Entry 7CN2 (electron microscopy, 3.43 A resolution); this record covers chains A and F of the 18 polymer chains in the assembly.

[Chain A (and F)]
Name: Major capsid protein L1
Source organism: Human papillomavirus type 16
Notes: chain F of this document is another copy of the same molecule, construct and numbering; everything in this record applies to it too
UniProt: P03101 (VL1_HPV16); numbering as in UniProt (aligned over 1-505)
Amino-acid sequence (505 residues; each row starts with the number of its first residue):
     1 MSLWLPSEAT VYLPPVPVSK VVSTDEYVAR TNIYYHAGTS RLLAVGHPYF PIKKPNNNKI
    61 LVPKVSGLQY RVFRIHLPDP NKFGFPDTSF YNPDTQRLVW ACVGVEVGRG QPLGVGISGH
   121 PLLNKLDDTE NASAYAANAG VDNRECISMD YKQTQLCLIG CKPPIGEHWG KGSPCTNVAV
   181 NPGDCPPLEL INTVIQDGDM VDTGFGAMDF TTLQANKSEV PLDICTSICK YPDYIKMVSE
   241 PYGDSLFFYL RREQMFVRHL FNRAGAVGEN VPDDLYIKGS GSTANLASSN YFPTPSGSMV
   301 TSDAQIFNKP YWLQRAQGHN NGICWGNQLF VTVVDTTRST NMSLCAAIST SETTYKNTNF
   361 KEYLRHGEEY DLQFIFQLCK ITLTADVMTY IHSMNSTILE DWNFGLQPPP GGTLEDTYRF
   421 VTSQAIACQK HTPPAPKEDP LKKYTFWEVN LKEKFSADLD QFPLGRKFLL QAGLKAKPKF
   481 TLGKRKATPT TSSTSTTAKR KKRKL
Disordered / not traced: 1-11, 486-505 (chain F: 1-2, 481-505)

[Interface between chain A and chain F]
Pairs across the interface (41; chain A residue first):
  Ser40(A) with Asp416(F); Tyr418(F); Phe420(F)
  Arg41(A) with Phe420(F)
  Leu42(A) with Phe420(F)
  Leu43(A) with Phe420(F), hydrogen bond (backbone-backbone); Thr422(F), hydrogen bond (backbone-backbone)
  Val45(A) with Ile426(F)
  Leu61(A) with Ala425(F)
  Val62(A) with Ile426(F), hydrophobic
  Pro63(A) with Ser423(F)
  Lys82(A) with Lys82(F); Phe83(F); Gly84(F)
  Phe83(A) with Lys82(F); Phe83(F); Gly84(F), hydrogen bond (backbone-backbone)
  Gly84(A) with Lys82(F), hydrogen bond (backbone-backbone); Phe83(F); Gly84(F)
  Asp87(A) with Ser89(F), hydrogen bond; Tyr91(F)
  Phe90(A) with Pro86(F); Asp87(F)
  Thr413(A) with Ser40(F); Arg41(F)
  Leu414(A) with Ser40(F)
  Glu415(A) with Ser40(F), hydrogen bond (backbone-side chain)
  Asp416(A) with Arg41(F), salt bridge; Leu43(F)
  Thr417(A) with Ser40(F); Arg41(F), hydrogen bond (side chain-backbone)
  Tyr418(A) with Leu43(F), hydrophobic
  Arg419(A) with Leu43(F), hydrogen bond (backbone-backbone); Asp197(F), salt bridge; Trp447(F)
  Phe420(A) with Pro63(F), hydrophobic
  Ser423(A) with Leu61(F)
  Gln424(A) with Leu61(F), hydrogen bond (side chain-backbone); Val62(F)
  Ala425(A) with Val45(F), hydrophobic
Also at the interface, not in a pair above, chain A (32 interface residues in all): Ala44, Phe85, Ser89, Tyr91, Gln407, Thr422, Ile426, Glu453
Also at the interface, not in a pair above, chain F (28 interface residues in all): Leu42, Phe90, Arg419, Val421, Gln461

[Summary]
The interface between chain A and chain F involves 32 residues on one side and 28 on the other, with 9
hydrogen bonds and 2 salt bridges. Polar contacts include Asp416(A)-Arg41(F), Arg419(A)-Asp197(F) and
Asp87(A)-Ser89(F).
Chain A and chain F are both Major capsid protein L1 (Human papillomavirus type 16); the structure,
Subparticle refinement of human papillomavirus type 16 pesudovirus in complex with H16.001 Fab, was determined
by electron microscopy.
